PDB entry 8VKB | X-ray diffraction, 2.43 A resolution | chain A

== Chain A ==
Molecule: Glycylpeptide N-tetradecanoyltransferase
Source organism: Plasmodium vivax Sal-1
Reference sequence: A5K1A2 (A5K1A2_PLAVS); residue numbers follow UniProt; this construct covers 27-410
Amino-acid sequence (386 residues; row label = number of the first residue in the row):
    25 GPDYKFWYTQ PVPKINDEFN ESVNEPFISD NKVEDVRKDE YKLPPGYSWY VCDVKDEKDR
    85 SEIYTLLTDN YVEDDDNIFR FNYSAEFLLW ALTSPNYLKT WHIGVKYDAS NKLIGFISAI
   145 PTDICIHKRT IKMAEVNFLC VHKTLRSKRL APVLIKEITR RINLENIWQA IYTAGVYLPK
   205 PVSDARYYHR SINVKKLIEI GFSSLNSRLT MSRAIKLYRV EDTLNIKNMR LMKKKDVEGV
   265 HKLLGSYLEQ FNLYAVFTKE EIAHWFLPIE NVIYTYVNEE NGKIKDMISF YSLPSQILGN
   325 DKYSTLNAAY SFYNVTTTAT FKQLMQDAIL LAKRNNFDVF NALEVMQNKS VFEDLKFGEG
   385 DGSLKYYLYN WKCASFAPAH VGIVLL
Unresolved in the structure: 25-26
Construct notes: expression tag (25-26)
Residues lining bound ligands:
  - A1AB8 ({1,5-dimethyl-4-[2-({(1P)-1-[2-(piperazin-1-yl)pyridin-4-yl]naphthalen-2-yl}oxy)ethyl]-1H-pyrazol-3-yl}(morpholin-4-yl)methanone): Val96, Glu97, Asp98, Phe103, Arg104, Phe105, Tyr107, Asn161, Thr197, Gly199, Tyr211, Tyr212, His213, Phe226, Ser319, Leu330, Ala332, Tyr334, Val363, Asn365, Ala366, Leu367, Leu388, Leu409, Leu410
  - tetradecanoyl-coa (MYA): Tyr28, Lys29, Phe30, Trp31, Asn94, Tyr95, Val96, Val160, Asn161, Phe162, Leu163, Cys164, Val165, Leu169, Arg170, Ser171, Lys172, Arg173, Leu174, Ala175, Pro176, Ile179, Thr183, Ile186, Asn187, Ile191, Trp192, Gln193, Ala194, Tyr196, Thr197, Ala198, Val200, Leu202, Tyr393
Reported in the primary citation:
  - binding site for A1AB8: Phe226, Ser319, Asn365
  - conformationally variable residues (loop rearrangement, side-chain flip): Asp98, Phe105

== In short ==
Chain A binds tetradecanoyl-coa and compound A1AB8. The paper reports a binding site for A1AB8 at Phe226,
Ser319 and Asn365; conformational variability at Asp98 and Phe105.
Chain A is Glycylpeptide N-tetradecanoyltransferase (Plasmodium vivax Sal-1); the structure, Crystal structure
of Plasmodium vivax glycylpeptide N-tetradecanoyltransferase (N-myristoyltransferase, NMT) bound to
myristoyl-CoA and inhibitor 10b, was determined by X-ray diffraction together with 8VKA from the same study.
